PDB entry 5GRB | X-ray diffraction, 2.80 A resolution | chains A and C of the 4 polymer chains in the assembly

# Chain A (and C)
Molecule: EV71 2C ATPase
Notes: engineered mutation(s): E207A, K209A; chain C of this document is another copy of the same molecule, construct and numbering; everything in this record applies to it too
Amino-acid sequence (214 residues; numbered 116 to 329; the number before each row is that of its first residue):
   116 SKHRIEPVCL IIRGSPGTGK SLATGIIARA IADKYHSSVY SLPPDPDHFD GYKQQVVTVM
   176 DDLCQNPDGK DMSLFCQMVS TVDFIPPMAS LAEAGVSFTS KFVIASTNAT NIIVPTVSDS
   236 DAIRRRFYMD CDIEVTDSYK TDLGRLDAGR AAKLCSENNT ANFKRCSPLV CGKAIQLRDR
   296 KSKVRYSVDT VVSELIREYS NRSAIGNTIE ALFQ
Disordered / not traced: 116-117, 329 (chain C: 116, 182, 226-237, 258)
Metal / ion sites: Zn2+: Cys270, Cys281, Cys286
Small-molecule neighbours:
  - ATP-gamma-S (AGS; phosphothiophosphoric acid-adenylate ester), molecule 1: His118, Arg119, Ile120, Thr196, Ile320
  - ATP-gamma-S (AGS), molecule 2: Ser130, Pro131, Gly132, Thr133, Gly134, Lys135, Ser136, Leu137, Asp177, Arg260
From the paper describing this entry:
  - binding site for ATP-gamma-S: Thr196
  - catalytic residues: Arg241 (proposed by the authors, not directly observed)
  - catalytic residues: Arg240
  - mutagenesis - K135A, I141R, S282R, I324K, F328A, F328R, F328Y: abolished catalytic activity
  - mutagenesis - C270A, C281A, C286A: decreased stability
  - mutagenesis - S282A: unchanged catalytic activity
  - mutagenesis - K135A, D176N, E325A: abolished growth
  - mutagenesis - S282A: unchanged growth
  - mutagenesis - E325A: decreased catalytic activity
  - mutagenesis - L327A, F328A, F328Y: decreased growth

# Interface between chain A and chain C
Pairs across the interface (16; chain A residue first):
  Ser136(A) with Ile320(C)
  Ile141(A) with Ile324(C), hydrophobic; Leu327(C), hydrophobic
  Arg144(A) with Ile324(C); Glu325(C), salt bridge; Phe328(C)
  Ala145(A) with Phe328(C)
  Asp148(A) with Phe328(C)
  Pro158(A) with Arg240(C)
  His163(A) with Ile238(C), hydrogen bond (side chain-backbone)
  Ala267(A) with Thr323(C)
  Leu269(A) with Leu327(C), hydrophobic
  Phe278(A) with Phe328(C), hydrophobic
  Arg280(A) with Leu327(C); Gln329(C)
  Val285(A) with Leu327(C), hydrophobic
Other interface residues (no listed pair), chain A (16 interface residues in all): Gly166, Cys281, Ser282, Leu284
Other interface residues (no listed pair), chain C (11 interface residues in all): Val197, Ala326

# In short
The interface between chain A and chain C involves 16 residues on one side and 11 on the other, with 1
hydrogen bond and 1 salt bridge. Among the polar pairs are Arg144(A)-Glu325(C) and His163(A)-Ile238(C). From
the paper: catalytic residues Arg241(A) and Arg240(A); K135A, I141R and S282R of chain A, among others,
abolish catalytic activity; 14 substitutions were tested in all.
Chain A and chain C are both EV71 2C ATPase; the structure, Crystal structure of 2C helicase from enterovirus
71 (EV71) bound with ATPgammaS, was determined by X-ray diffraction (same publication as 5GQ1).
